Entry 3QD6 (X-ray diffraction, 3.50 A resolution); this record covers chains C and R of the 5 polymer chains in the assembly.

Chain C:
Name: CD40 ligand
Organism: Homo sapiens
Notes: fragment: secreted form, soluble form
UniProtKB: P29965 (CD40L_HUMAN); numbering as in UniProt (aligned over 116-261)
Chain sequence (149 residues; numbered 113 to 261; the number before each row is that of its first residue):
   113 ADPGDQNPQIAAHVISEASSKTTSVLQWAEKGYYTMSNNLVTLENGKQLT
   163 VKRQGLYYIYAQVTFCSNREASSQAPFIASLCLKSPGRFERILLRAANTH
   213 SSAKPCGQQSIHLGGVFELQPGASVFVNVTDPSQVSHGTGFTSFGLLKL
Disordered / not traced: 113-118, 180-187
Sequence notes: expression tag (113-115)
UniProt features mapped onto this chain:
  - glycosylation: Asn-240 (N-linked (GlcNAc...) (complex) asparagine)
  - natural variant: Gly-116 (G116R: In HIGM1; G116S: In HIGM1), Ala-123 (A123E: In HIGM1), His-125 (H125R: In HIGM1), Val-126 (V126A: In HIGM1; V126D: In HIGM1), Ser-128 to Glu-129 (sequence variant, change not given here; In HIGM1), Trp-140 (W140C: In HIGM1; W140G: In HIGM1; W140R: In HIGM1), Lys-143 (K143T: In HIGM1), Gly-144 (G144E: In HIGM1), Thr-147 (T147N: In HIGM1), Leu-155 (L155P: In HIGM1), Tyr-170 (Y170C: In HIGM1), Ala-173 (A173D: In HIGM1), 14 further natural variant entries in UniProt
  - mutagenesis: Tyr-170 (Y170E: Decreases ITGA5:ITGB1 binding, B-cell activation, activation of NF-kappa-B signaling, and anti-apoptotic signaling; in soluble form. Slightly decreases CD40 binding; in soluble form), His-224 (H224E: Decreases ITGA5:ITGB1 binding, B-cell activation, activation of NF-kappa-B signaling, and anti-apoptotic signaling; when associated with E-226 in soluble form. No effect on CD40 binding ...), Gly-226 (G226E: Decreases ITGA5:ITGB1 binding, B-cell activation, activation of NF-kappa-B signaling, and anti-apoptotic signaling; when associated with E-224 in soluble form. No effect on CD40 binding ...), Gly-252 (G252E: Decreases ITGA5:ITGB1 binding, B-cell activation, activation of NF-kappa-B signaling, and anti-apoptotic signaling; in soluble form. No effect on CD40 binding; in soluble form)
Cystine bridges: Cys-178/Cys-218
Covalently attached groups: N-acetylglucosamine (NAG) linked to Asn-240
From the paper describing this entry:
  - mutagenesis - T134W: abolished binding to Tumor necrosis factor receptor superfamily member 5 (chain R)
  - mutagenesis - S132W: unchanged binding to Tumor necrosis factor receptor superfamily member 5 (chain R)
  - mutagenesis - S132W: decreased signaling (NF-kappaB activity)
  - mutagenesis - E129G, S132W, T134W, E142G: abolished signaling
  - mutagenesis - S132W: abolished signaling in response to phosphorylation of p38 and ERK
  - mutagenesis - S132W: unchanged signaling in response to phosphorylation of JNK

Chain R:
Name: Tumor necrosis factor receptor superfamily member 5
Organism: Homo sapiens
Notes: fragment: extracellular domain
UniProtKB: P25942 (TNR5_HUMAN); numbering as in UniProt (aligned over 21-190)
Chain sequence (177 residues; numbered 21 to 197; the number before each row is that of its first residue):
    21 EPPTACREKQYLINSQCCSLCQPGQKLVSDCTEFTETECLPCGESEFLDT
    71 WNRETHCHQHKYCDPNLGLRVQQKGTSETDTICTCEEGWHCTSEACESCV
   121 LHRSCSPGFGVKQIATGVSDTICEPCPVGFFSNVSSAFEKCHPWTSCETK
   171 DLVVQQAGTNKTDVVCGPQDSGRLVPR
Disordered / not traced: 21-25, 126-131, 146-197
Sequence notes: expression tag (191-197)
Cystine bridges: Cys-26/Cys-37, Cys-38/Cys-51, Cys-41/Cys-59, Cys-62/Cys-77, Cys-83/Cys-103, Cys-105/Cys-119, Cys-111/Cys-116, Cys-125/Cys-143

How chain C and chain R interact:
Residue-residue contacts - 12 pairs, chain C then chain R:
  Pro-198(C) / Arg-73(R)
  Gly-199(C) / Arg-73(R)
  Arg-200(C) / Arg-73(R)  hydrogen bond (side chain-backbone)
  Arg-200(C) / Glu-74(R)
  Arg-200(C) / Thr-75(R)
  Phe-201(C) / Thr-70(R)
  Arg-203(C) / Glu-74(R)  salt bridge
  Arg-203(C) / His-76(R)  hydrogen bond (side chain-backbone)
  Arg-203(C) / Cys-77(R)  hydrogen bond (side chain-backbone)
  Arg-203(C) / His-78(R)  hydrogen bond
  Glu-230(C) / Thr-75(R)  hydrogen bond
  Glu-230(C) / His-76(R)
From the paper, about this interface:
  - interface residues, chain C: Arg-203(C)
  - hot spots on chain C (mutagenesis) - E129G: abolished binding to Tumor necrosis factor receptor superfamily member 5 (chain R)

Overview:
Chain C and chain R form an interface of 6 and 7 residues respectively; the contacts include 5 hydrogen bonds
and 1 salt bridge. Polar contacts include Arg-203(C)/Glu-74(R), Arg-200(C)/Arg-73(R) and Arg-203(C)/His-76(R).
N-acetylglucosamine is covalently linked to Asn-240(C). From the paper: E129G, S132W and T134W of chain C,
among others, abolish signaling; the interface residue Arg-203(C).
Chain C is CD40 ligand and chain R is Tumor necrosis factor receptor superfamily member 5, both from Homo
sapiens; the structure, Crystal structure of the CD40 and CD154 (CD40L) complex, was determined by X-ray
diffraction.
